7EJ8 - chains B and H of the 5 polymer chains in the assembly; structure by electron microscopy, 3.00 A resolution.

# Chain B
Molecule: Guanine nucleotide-binding protein G(I)/G(S)/G(T) subunit beta-1
From: Homo sapiens
UniProtKB: P62873 (GBB1_HUMAN); residue numbers follow UniProt; this construct covers 2-340
Chain sequence (349 residues; row label = number of the first residue in the row; numbers below 1 keep their minus sign (His-8 is residue -8)):
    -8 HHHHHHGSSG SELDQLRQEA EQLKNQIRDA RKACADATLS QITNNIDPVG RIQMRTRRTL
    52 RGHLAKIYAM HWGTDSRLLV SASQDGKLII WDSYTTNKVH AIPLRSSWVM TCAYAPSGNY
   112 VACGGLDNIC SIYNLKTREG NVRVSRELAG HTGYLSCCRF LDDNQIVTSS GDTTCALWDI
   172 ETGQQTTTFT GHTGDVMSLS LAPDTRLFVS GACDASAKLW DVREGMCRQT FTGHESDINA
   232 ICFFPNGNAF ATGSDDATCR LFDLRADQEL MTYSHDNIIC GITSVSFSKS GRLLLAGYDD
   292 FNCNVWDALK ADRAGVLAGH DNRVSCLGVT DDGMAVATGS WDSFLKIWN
Not modelled in the structure: -8 to 5
Construct notes: expression tag (-8 to 1)
Swiss-Prot annotation at these positions:
  - modified residue: Ser2 (N-acetylserine), His266 (Phosphohistidine)

# Chain H
Molecule: scFv16
From: Mus musculus
Notes: antibody fragment or engineered binder
Chain sequence (307 residues; each row starts with the number of its first residue; note: 3 numbers in that range are skipped by the numbering (no residue carries them; nothing is unmodelled there); a row labelled like 120A-120O holds insertion residues (120A, then the next letters in order); numbers below 1 keep their minus sign (Met-37 is residue -37)):
   -37 MLLVNQSHQG FNKEHTSKMV SAIVLYVLLA AAAHSAFADV QLVESGGGLV QPGGSRKLSC
    23 SASGFAFSSF GMHWVRQAPE KGLEWVAYIS SGSGTIYYAD TVKGRFTISR DDPKNTLFLQ
    83 MTSLRSEDTA MYYCVRSIYY YGSSPFDFWG QGTTLTVS
120A-120O SGGGGSGGGGSGGGG
   124 SDIVMTQATS SVPVTPGESV SISCRSSKSL LHSNGNTYLY WFLQRPGQSP QLLIYRMSNL
   184 ASGVPDRFSG SGSGTAFTLT ISRLEAEDVG VYYCMQHLEY PLTFGAGTKL ELKGSLEVLF
   244 QGPAAAHHHH HHHH
Not modelled in the structure: -37 to 0, 120A-120O, 237-257
Disulfide bonds: Cys22-Cys96, Cys147-Cys217

# Interface between chain B and chain H
Contacting residue pairs - 10 pairs, chain B then chain H:
  Arg68(B) - Tyr103(H)
  Leu69(B) - Tyr103(H)  hydrophobic
  Val90(B) - Tyr102(H)  hydrophobic
  Arg129(B) - Val2(H)
  Arg129(B) - Arg98(H)  hydrogen bond (backbone-side chain)
  Glu130(B) - Gly26(H)
  Glu130(B) - Phe27(H)
  Glu130(B) - Ala28(H)  hydrogen bond (backbone-backbone)
  Glu130(B) - Phe32(H)
  Gly131(B) - Phe32(H)
Interface residues without a listed pair, chain B (8 interface residues in all): Asp66, His91

# Summary
The chain B/chain H interface involves 8 residues from each chain, with 2 hydrogen bonds. Polar pairs include
Arg129(B)-Arg98(H) and Glu130(B)-Ala28(H).
Chain B is Guanine nucleotide-binding protein G(I)/G(S)/G(T) subunit beta-1 (Homo sapiens) and chain H is
scFv16 (Mus musculus); the structure, Structure of the alpha2A-adrenergic receptor GoA signaling complex bound
to brimonidine, was determined by electron microscopy, deposited together with 7EJ0, 7EJA and 7EJK.
